PDB entry 3RM0 | X-ray diffraction, 1.34 A resolution | chains H and I of the 3 polymer chains in the assembly

# Chain H
Protein: Thrombin Heavy Chain
Organism: Homo sapiens
Notes: EC 3.4.21.5
UniProt: P00734 (THRB_HUMAN); the construct lacks a stretch of the UniProt sequence and is renumbered around it, so the offset changes along the chain: 16-36 = UniProt 364-384; 37-60 = UniProt 386-409; 61-77 = UniProt 419-435; 78-97 = UniProt 437-456; 7 more segments
Sequence (259 residues; each row starts with the number of its first residue; note: 1 number in that range is skipped by the numbering (no residue carries it; nothing is unmodelled there); a row labelled like 60A-60I holds insertion residues (60A, then the next letters in order)):
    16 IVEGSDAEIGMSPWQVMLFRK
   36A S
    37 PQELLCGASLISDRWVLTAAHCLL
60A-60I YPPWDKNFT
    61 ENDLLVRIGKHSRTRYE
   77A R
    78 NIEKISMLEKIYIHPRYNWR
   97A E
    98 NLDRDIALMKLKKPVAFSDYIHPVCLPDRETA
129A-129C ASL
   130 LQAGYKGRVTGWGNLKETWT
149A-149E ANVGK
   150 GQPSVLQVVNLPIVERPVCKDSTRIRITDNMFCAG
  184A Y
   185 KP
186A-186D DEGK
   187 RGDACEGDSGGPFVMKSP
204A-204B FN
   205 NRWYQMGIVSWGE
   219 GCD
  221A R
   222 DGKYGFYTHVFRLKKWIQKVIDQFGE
Disordered / not traced: 148-149, 149A-149E, 247
Disulfides: Cys42-Cys58, Cys168-Cys182, Cys191-Cys220
Covalent attachments: N-acetylglucosamine (NAG) linked to Asn60G
Small-molecule neighbours:
  - S54 (N-(benzylsulfonyl)-D-valyl-N-(4-carbamimidoylbenzyl)-L-prolinamide), molecule 1: His57, Tyr60A, Trp60D, Leu99, Glu146, Ile174, Asp189, Ala190, Cys191, Glu192, Ser195, Val213, Ser214, Trp215, Gly216, Glu217, Gly219, Cys220, Gly226
  - S54, molecule 2: Tyr60A, Glu97A, Asn98, Leu99, Arg173, Ile174, Trp215, Glu217
Curated features (UniProtKB/Swiss-Prot):
  - region: Ala183 to Val200 (High affinity receptor-binding region which is also known as the TP508 peptide)
  - active site (Charge relay system): His57, Asp102, Ser195
  - glycosylation: Asn60G (N-linked (GlcNAc...) (complex) asparagine)

# Chain I
Protein: Hirudin variant-2
Notes: fragment: residues in UNP 60-72
UniProt: P09945 (HIRV2_HIRME); residues 53-65 here correspond to UniProt positions 60-72 (UniProt number = residue number + 7)
Sequence (13 residues; numbered 53 to 65; the number before each row is that of its first residue):
    53 NGDFEEIPEEYLQ
Disordered / not traced: 53-54
Modified / non-standard residues: Tyr63 (o-sulfo-l-tyrosine; TYS)
Curated features (UniProtKB/Swiss-Prot):
  - region: Asp55 to Gln65 (Interaction with fibrinogen-binding exosite of thrombin)
  - modified residue: Tyr63 (Sulfotyrosine)

# Interface between chain H and chain I
Pairs across the interface (21; chain H residue first):
  Phe34(H) with Phe56(I), hydrophobic
  Gln38(H) with Phe56(I); Leu64(I)
  Glu39(H) with Phe56(I)
  Leu40(H) with Phe56(I)
  Leu65(H) with Ile59(I), hydrophobic; Tyr63(I)
  Arg67(H) with Ile59(I)
  Arg73(H) with Asp55(I), salt bridge; Phe56(I)
  Thr74(H) with Asp55(I); Phe56(I); Glu57(I), hydrogen bond (backbone-backbone)
  Arg75(H) with Glu57(I)
  Tyr76(H) with Glu57(I), hydrogen bond (backbone-side chain); Glu58(I); Pro60(I); Tyr63(I)
  Glu80(H) with Tyr63(I)
  Lys81(H) with Tyr63(I)
  Ile82(H) with Tyr63(I)
Also at the interface, not in a pair above, chain H (17 interface residues in all): Met32, Lys36, Met84, Gln151
Also at the interface, not in a pair above, chain I (9 interface residues in all): Gln65

# Overview
17 residues of chain H face 9 of chain I across their interface; the contacts include 2 hydrogen bonds and 1
salt bridge. Polar pairs include Arg73(H)-Asp55(I), Tyr76(H)-Glu57(I) and Thr74(H)-Glu57(I). Ligands of chain
H: compound S54. Covalently linked N-acetylglucosamine: at Asn60G(H).
Chain H is Thrombin Heavy Chain (Homo sapiens) and chain I is Hirudin variant-2; the structure, Human Thrombin
in complex with MI354, was determined by X-ray diffraction (same publication as 3RLW, 3RLY, 3RM2, 3RML, 3RMM,
3RMN and 3 further entries).
